6X4L - chain A; structure by X-ray diffraction, 2.00 A resolution.

[Chain A]
Molecule: Pantothenate kinase 3
From: Homo sapiens
Notes: EC 2.7.1.33
UniProtKB: Q9H999 (PANK3_HUMAN); residue numbers follow UniProt; this construct covers 12-370
Chain sequence (380 residues; numbered -7 to 372; the number before each row is that of its first residue; numbers below 1 keep their minus sign (Met-7 is residue -7)):
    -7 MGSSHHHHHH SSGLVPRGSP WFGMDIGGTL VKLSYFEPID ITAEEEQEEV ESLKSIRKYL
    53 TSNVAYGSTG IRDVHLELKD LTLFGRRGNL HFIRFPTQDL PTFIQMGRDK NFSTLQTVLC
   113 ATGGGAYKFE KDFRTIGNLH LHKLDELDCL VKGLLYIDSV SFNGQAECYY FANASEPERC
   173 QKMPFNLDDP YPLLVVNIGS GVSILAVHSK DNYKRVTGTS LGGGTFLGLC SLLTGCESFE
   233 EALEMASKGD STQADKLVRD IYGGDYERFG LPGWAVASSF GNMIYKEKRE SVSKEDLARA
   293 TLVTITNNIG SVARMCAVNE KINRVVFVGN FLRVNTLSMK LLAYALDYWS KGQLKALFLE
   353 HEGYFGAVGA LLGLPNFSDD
Disordered / not traced: -7 to 10, 102-108, 370-372
Differences from the reference sequence: expression tag (-7 to 11, 371-372)
Ligand contacts:
  - AMP-PNP (ANP; phosphoaminophosphonic acid-adenylate ester): Gly19, Gly20, Thr21, Leu22, Lys24, Arg86, Glu138, Ile190, Gly191, Ser192, Gly193, Gly215, Gly216, Leu219, Phe231, Glu232, Ile253, Gly321, Asn322, Phe323, Arg325
  - UOS (1-[4-(5-chloropyrazin-2-yl)piperazin-1-yl]-2-[4-(propan-2-yl)phenyl]ethan-1-one): Glu138, Gly193, Val194, Ser195, Arg207, Thr209, Gly210, Thr211, Ser212, Val250, Ile253, Tyr254, Tyr258, Leu263, Val268, Ala269, Asn299, Gly302, Ser303, Arg306, Ala337, Leu338, Trp341
What the authors report for this chain:
  - binding site for UOS: Arg207, Val250, Ile253, Tyr254, Tyr258, Leu263, Ala269, Gly302, Arg306, Ala337, Leu338, Trp341
  - catalytic residues: Glu138 (citing earlier work)

[In short]
Chain A binds compound UOS and AMP-PNP. The paper reports the catalytic residue Glu138; a binding site for UOS
at Arg207, Val250 and Ile253 among others.
Chain A is Pantothenate kinase 3 (Homo sapiens); the structure, PANK3 complex structure with compound PZ-3565,
was determined by X-ray diffraction, deposited together with 6X4J and 6X4K.
